3Q2S - chains A and B of the 4 polymer chains in the assembly; structure by X-ray diffraction, 2.90 A resolution.

# Chain A (and B)
Name: Cleavage and polyadenylation specificity factor subunit 5
Source organism: Homo sapiens
Notes: chain B of this document is another copy of the same molecule, construct and numbering; everything in this record applies to it too
UniProt: O43809 (CPSF5_HUMAN); residue numbers follow UniProt; this construct covers 21-227
Chain sequence (207 residues; row label = number of the first residue in the row):
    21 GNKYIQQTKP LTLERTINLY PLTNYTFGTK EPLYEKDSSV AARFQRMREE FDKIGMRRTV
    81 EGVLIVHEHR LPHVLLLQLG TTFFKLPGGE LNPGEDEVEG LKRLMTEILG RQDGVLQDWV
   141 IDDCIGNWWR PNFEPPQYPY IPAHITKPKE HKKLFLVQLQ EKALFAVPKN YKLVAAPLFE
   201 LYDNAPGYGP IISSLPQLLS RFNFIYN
Curated features (UniProtKB/Swiss-Prot):
  - region: Thr102 to Phe104 (Interaction with RNA)
  - motif: Gly109 to Gly130 (Nudix box)
  - site (Interaction with RNA): Glu55, Arg63
  - modified residue: Lys23 (N6-acetyllysine), Lys29 (N6-acetyllysine), Tyr40 (Phosphotyrosine), Lys56 (N6-acetyllysine)
  - mutagenesis: Lys23 (K23R: Abolishes acetylation), Lys29 (K29R: No effect on acetylation), Glu55 (E55A: Reduces affinity for UGUA RNA by 88%), Arg63 (R63S: Reduces affinity for UGUA RNA by 99%), Glu81 (E81A: Reduces affinity for UGUA RNA by 12%), Phe103 (F103A: Reduces affinity for UGUA RNA by 99%; F103W: Reduces affinity for UGUA RNA by over 90%), Glu154 (E154A: Reduces affinity for UGUA RNA by 50%), Tyr158 (Y158A: Abolishes interaction with CPSF6; when associated with A-160), Tyr160 (Y160A: Abolishes interaction with CPSF6; when associated with A-158), Leu218 (L218R: Reduces interactions with CPSF6 and CPSF7 and decreases mRNA 3'-processing activity)
What the authors report for this chain:
  - mutagenesis - H89A/F199A: unchanged binding to W90A/W91A
  - mutagenesis - Y158A/Y160A: abolished binding to CFIm68
  - mutagenesis - H89A/F199A: unchanged binding to Cleavage and polyadenylation specificity factor subunit 6
  - mutagenesis - Y158A/Y160A: abolished binding to Cleavage and polyadenylation specificity factor subunit 6
  - mutagenesis - E154A: decreased binding to RNA

# Chain A / chain B interface
Pairs across the interface (60; chain A residue first):
  Leu31(A) - Thr32(B)
  Thr32(A) - Leu31(B)
  Thr32(A) - Arg35(B)
  Thr32(A) - Asp142(B)  hydrogen bond (side chain-backbone)
  Thr32(A) - Asp143(B)
  Thr32(A) - Cys144(B)  hydrogen bond (backbone-backbone)
  Leu33(A) - Asp142(B)
  Leu33(A) - Cys144(B)
  Glu34(A) - Lys173(B)  salt bridge
  Arg35(A) - Thr32(B)
  His89(A) - Ala163(B)
  Leu91(A) - Ile161(B)
  Ile141(A) - Leu33(B)
  Asp142(A) - Thr32(B)  hydrogen bond (backbone-side chain)
  Asp142(A) - Leu33(B)  hydrogen bond (backbone-backbone)
  Asp143(A) - Thr32(B)
  Asp143(A) - Leu33(B)
  Cys144(A) - Thr32(B)  hydrogen bond (backbone-backbone)
  Cys144(A) - Leu33(B)
  Ile145(A) - Arg221(B)
  Gly146(A) - Ser220(B)
  Gly146(A) - Arg221(B)
  Asn147(A) - Ser220(B)  hydrogen bond (side chain-backbone)
  Asn147(A) - Arg221(B)
  Trp148(A) - Tyr202(B)
  Trp148(A) - Gln217(B)
  Gln157(A) - Tyr202(B)
  Pro159(A) - Tyr202(B)
  Pro159(A) - Pro216(B)
  Pro159(A) - Gln217(B)
  Pro159(A) - Ser220(B)
  Tyr160(A) - Leu198(B)  hydrophobic
  Tyr160(A) - Phe199(B)
  Tyr160(A) - Tyr202(B)
  Tyr160(A) - Pro216(B)  hydrophobic
  Ile161(A) - Leu91(B)
  Ala163(A) - His89(B)
  Lys173(A) - Glu34(B)  salt bridge
  Phe175(A) - Leu33(B)  hydrophobic
  Leu198(A) - Tyr160(B)  hydrophobic
  Phe199(A) - Tyr160(B)
  Tyr202(A) - Trp148(B)
  Tyr202(A) - Tyr158(B)  hydrophobic
  Tyr202(A) - Pro159(B)
  Tyr202(A) - Tyr160(B)
  Tyr202(A) - Pro210(B)
  Pro210(A) - Tyr202(B)
  Gln217(A) - Trp148(B)
  Gln217(A) - Pro159(B)
  Gln217(A) - Leu218(B)
  Leu218(A) - Gln217(B)
  Leu218(A) - Leu218(B)  hydrophobic
  Ser220(A) - Gly146(B)
  Ser220(A) - Asn147(B)  hydrogen bond (backbone-side chain)
  Ser220(A) - Pro159(B)
  Arg221(A) - Cys144(B)
  Arg221(A) - Ile145(B)
  Arg221(A) - Gly146(B)
  Arg221(A) - Asn147(B)
  Arg221(A) - Arg221(B)
Other interface residues (no listed pair), chain A (35 interface residues in all): Glu117, Trp149, Tyr158, Ser214, Pro216
Other interface residues (no listed pair), chain B (36 interface residues in all): Lys29, Val118, Ile141, Trp149, Gln157, Phe175, Ser214

# In short
35 residues of chain A face 36 of chain B across their interface; the contacts include 7 hydrogen bonds and 2
salt bridges. Among the polar pairs are Glu34(A)-Lys173(B), Thr32(A)-Asp142(B) and Asn147(A)-Ser220(B). From
the paper: Y158A/Y160A of chain A abolish binding to CFIm68; Y158A/Y160A of chain A abolish binding to
Cleavage and polyadenylation specificity factor subunit 6.
Chain A and chain B are both Cleavage and polyadenylation specificity factor subunit 5 (Homo sapiens); the
structure, Crystal Structure of CFIm68 RRM/CFIm25 complex, was determined by X-ray diffraction (same
publication as 3Q2T).
